Entry 8ZWB (electron microscopy, 1.83 A resolution); this record covers chains A and J of the 7 polymer chains in the assembly.

# Chain A
Molecule: Photosystem I P700 chlorophyll a apoprotein A1
Notes: EC 1.97.1.12
Reference sequence: P29254 (PSAA_SYNY3); residue numbers follow UniProt; this construct covers 1-751
Amino-acid sequence (751 residues; numbered 1 to 751; the number before each row is that of its first residue):
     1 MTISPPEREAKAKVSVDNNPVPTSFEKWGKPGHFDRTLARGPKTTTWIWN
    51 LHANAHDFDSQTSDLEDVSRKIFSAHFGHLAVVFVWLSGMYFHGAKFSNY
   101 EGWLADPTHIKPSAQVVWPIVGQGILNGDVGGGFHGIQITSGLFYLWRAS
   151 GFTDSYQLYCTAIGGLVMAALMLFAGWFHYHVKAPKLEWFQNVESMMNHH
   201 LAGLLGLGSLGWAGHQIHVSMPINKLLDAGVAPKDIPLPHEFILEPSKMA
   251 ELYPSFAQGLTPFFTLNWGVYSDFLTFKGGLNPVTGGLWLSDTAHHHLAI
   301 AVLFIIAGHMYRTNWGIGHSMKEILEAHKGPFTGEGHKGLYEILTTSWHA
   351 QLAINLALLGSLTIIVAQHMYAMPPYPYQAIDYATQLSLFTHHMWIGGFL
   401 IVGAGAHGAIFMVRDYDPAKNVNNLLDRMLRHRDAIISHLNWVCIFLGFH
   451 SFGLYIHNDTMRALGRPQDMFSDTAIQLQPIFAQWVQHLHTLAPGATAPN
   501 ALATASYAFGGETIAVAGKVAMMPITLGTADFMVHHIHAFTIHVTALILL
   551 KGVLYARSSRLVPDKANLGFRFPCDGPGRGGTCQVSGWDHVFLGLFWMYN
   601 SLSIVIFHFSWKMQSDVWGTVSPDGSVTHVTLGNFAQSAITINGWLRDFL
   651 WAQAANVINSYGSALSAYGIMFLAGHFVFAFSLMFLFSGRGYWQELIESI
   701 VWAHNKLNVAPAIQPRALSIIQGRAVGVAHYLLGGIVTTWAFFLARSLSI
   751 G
Unresolved in the structure: 1-12, 560, 577-580
Metal / ion sites: chlorophyll a Mg (34 sites), coordinated by H52, H56, H79, H93, Q115, Q123, H179, H181, H199, H200, H215, H218, H295, H296, H297, H309 and 18 more; 4Fe-4S cluster Fe near C574 (its only coordinating residue here); chlorophyll a isomer Mg near H676 (its only coordinating residue here)
Small-molecule neighbours:
  - beta-carotene (BCR), molecule 1: V82, V85, W86
  - beta-carotene (BCR), molecule 2: V83, W86, L87, G203, L204, L207, G208
  - beta-carotene (BCR), molecule 3: F84, L87, Y91, T161, G164, G165, M168, L207, L210, G211, F264
  - beta-carotene (BCR), molecule 4: L210, L260, F263, F264, L298, V302, I305, I306, H309, I317
  - beta-carotene (BCR), molecule 5: F263, W268, V302, I306
  - beta-carotene (BCR), molecule 6: I343, L344, A350, A353, I354, G408, F411, L426
  - beta-carotene (BCR), molecule 7: A353, A357, S361, I401, A404, G405, A546, L549, L550, V553
  - beta-carotene (BCR), molecule 8: W693, L696, I697, I700
  - chlorophyll a isomer (CL0): F452, Y455, V534, I537, F540, T541, Y599, N600, S603, I604, F607, I642, W645, L646, L650, A654, I658, F672, G675, H676, F679, Y731, G735, T738, T739, F742
  - chlorophyll a (CLA), molecule 1: K13, V14, W189, N192, S195, H199, T313, N314, W315
  - chlorophyll a (CLA), molecule 2: V14, V16, F73, F77, L171, M172, F174, A175, F178, H179, K183, P185, W189
  - chlorophyll a (CLA), molecule 3: V21, P22, T23, S24, F25, K27, W28, H33, K71, S74, A75, G78, V82, V85, L173, G176, W177, Y180, H181
  - chlorophyll a (CLA), molecule 4: W28, P31, W47, I48, W49, L51, H52
  - chlorophyll a (CLA), molecule 5: W28, H33, F34, L51, H52, A55, H56, F58, Q61, A75, G78, H79, V82
  - chlorophyll a (CLA), molecule 6: T45, I48, W49, I697, I700, V701, H704, V709, P711, I713, P715, R716
  - chlorophyll a (CLA), molecule 7: W49, F677, V678, F681, F685, L718, Q722, A725, V726, A729, H730, L733
  - chlorophyll a (CLA), molecule 8: H52, A53, N54, A55, H56, D57, H349, L352, L356, F399, L400, V402, G403, A406, H407, I410, R414, F570, R571, W588, V591, L595, L733
  - chlorophyll a (CLA), molecule 9: H56, F58, I72, A75, H76, H79, L80, V83, F84, L87, W348, H349, Q351, L352, N355, L356, L359
  - chlorophyll a (CLA), molecule 10: H56, H79, V82, V83, W86, L359, I396, F399, L400
  - chlorophyll a (CLA), molecule 11: S69, H76, L187, F190, Q191, V193, M196, M197, H200, L201, L205, M321, L325, Y341, L344, T345, T346, S347, W348, Q351, I354, N355, L358, L359
  - chlorophyll a (CLA), molecule 12: F73, H76, F77, L80, F84, M168, M172, W189, F190, N192, S195, M196, H199, H200, G203, L204
  - chlorophyll a (CLA), molecule 13: V85, W86, S88, G89, M90, F92, H93, F97, Q115, V116, W118, L166
  - chlorophyll a (CLA), molecule 14: W86, M90, A114, Q115, I137, Q138, I139, T140, S141, L143, A667, Y668, W740, L744
  - chlorophyll a (CLA), molecule 15: W86, M90, T140, S141, L143, S388, L389, T391, H392, W395, I396, F399, M671, I736, T739, W740, L744
  - chlorophyll a (CLA), molecule 16: W86, L87, S141, G142, L143, L146, L204, L205, L359, L362, T363, V366, M370, Y376, L389, H392, H393, I396, L400
  - chlorophyll a (CLA), molecule 17: Q115, V116, V117, W118, I120, V121, Q123, L126, I137, A667, I670, M671
  - chlorophyll a (CLA), molecule 18: L146, A149, L204, L205, G208, S209, W212, Q216, L288, L290, T293, H296, H297, I300, F304, L362, I365, V366, H369, M370, P375, Y376
  - chlorophyll a (CLA), molecule 19: S150, G151, F152, Q157, C160, T161, G208, G211, W212, G214, H215, H218, V219, P239, H240, I243
  - chlorophyll a (CLA), molecule 20: Q157, C160, L238, H240, I243, L244
  - chlorophyll a (CLA), molecule 21: M197, L201, L205, L303, F304, A307, M310, Y311, M321, I324, L325, L358, L426, M429, L550, V553, L554
  - chlorophyll a (CLA), molecule 22: N198, H199, A202, G203, L207, I305, H309, M310, Y311, T313, W315, I317
  - chlorophyll a (CLA), molecule 23: L210, G211, A213, G214, I217, H218, F242, I243, P246, M249, F256, G259, L260, F263, Y271, F274, L275, L298
  - chlorophyll a (CLA), molecule 24: F263, W268, G269, Y271, S272, L275, T276, F277, H295, L298, A299, V302, I306, N500
  - chlorophyll a (CLA), molecule 25: F263, F264, T265, L266
  - chlorophyll a (CLA), molecule 26: T276, F277, G279, G280, L288, D292, T293, H295, H296, A299, I300, L303, H369, M370, M373, P375, T504, A505
  - chlorophyll a (CLA), molecule 27: F277, A496, T497, A498, P499, N500, A501
  - chlorophyll a (CLA), molecule 28: L303, L358, S361, L362, I365, Q368, H369, Y371, A372, M373, A505, S506, F509
  - chlorophyll a (CLA), molecule 29: I306, A307, H309, M310, R312, I317, G318, H319
  - chlorophyll a (CLA), molecule 30: M310, H319, E323, I324, A327, H328
  - chlorophyll a (CLA), molecule 31: I324, L325, H328, T333, H337, L340, L344, L425, L426, M429
  - chlorophyll a (CLA), molecule 32: A327, H328, K329, G330, P331, F332
  - chlorophyll a (CLA), molecule 33: F332, T333, L425, R428, M429, R431, H432, A435, I436, H439
  - chlorophyll a (CLA), molecule 34: I364, I365, Q368, M394, I401, I542, T545, A546, M598, S601, L602, V605
  - chlorophyll a (CLA), molecule 35: Q368, Y371, F390, F482, A483, V486, Q487, F509, I525, L527, H535, H538, I542, V605, H608, F609, K612
  - chlorophyll a (CLA), molecule 36: A435, H439, W442
  - chlorophyll a (CLA), molecule 37: I436, L440, W442, V443, A539, I542, H543, L550
  - chlorophyll a (CLA), molecule 38: S438, N441, W442, I445
  - chlorophyll a (CLA), molecule 39: N441, C444, I445, G448, F449, F452, I456, F540, V544, L547, I548, L593, F596, W597
  - chlorophyll a (CLA), molecule 40: W442, I445, F446, F449, H450
  - chlorophyll a (CLA), molecule 41: V443, F446, L447, Q479, P480, I481, F482, A483, L527, F532, H535, H536, A539, H543
  - chlorophyll a (CLA), molecule 42: F449, H450, G453, L454, I456, H457, T460, M461, R466, D469, F471, I476
  - chlorophyll a (CLA), molecule 43: F452, I456, D459, F540, F596, W597, Y599, N600, I642, L646, F679, Y731
  - chlorophyll a (CLA), molecule 44: T460, A463, L464
  - chlorophyll a (CLA), molecule 45: W485, V486, L489, H490, A493, T497, A498, A505, F509
  - chlorophyll a (CLA), molecule 46: L646, L650, W651
  - chlorophyll a (CLA), molecule 47: Y661, I670, L673, A674, H676, F677, F679, A680, L683
  - chlorophyll a (CLA), molecule 48: F677, A680, F681, L683, M684, F687, S688, Y692, W693, L696
  - chlorophyll a (CLA), molecule 49: I700, A703, H704, L707, V709
  - chlorophyll a (CLA), molecule 50: W702, A703, K706, L707
  - beta,beta-caroten-4-one (ECH), molecule 1: W118, P119, I120
  - beta,beta-caroten-4-one (ECH), molecule 2: M671, A674, G675, F677, V678, L733, I736, V737, W740
  - phylloquinone (PQN): W49, M684, F685, S688, G689, R690, W693, I697, R716, A717, L718, S719, G723
  - 4Fe-4S cluster (SF4): P573, C574, C583, I720, R724
UniProt features mapped onto this chain:
  - binding site ([4Fe-4S] cluster): C574, C583
  - binding site (chlorophyll a'): H676
  - binding site (chlorophyll a): M684, Y692
  - binding site (phylloquinone): W693

# Chain J
Molecule: Photosystem I reaction center subunit IX
Reference sequence: Q55329 (PSAJ_SYNY3); numbering as in UniProt (aligned over 1-40)
Amino-acid sequence (40 residues; each row starts with the number of its first residue):
     1 MDGLKSFLSTAPVMIMALLTFTAGILIEFNRFYPDLLFHP
Metal / ion sites: chlorophyll a Mg site 1 near E28 (its only coordinating residue here); chlorophyll a Mg site 2 near H39 (its only coordinating residue here)
Small-molecule neighbours:
  - Zeaxanthin (5X6): Y33, L36, L37, F38, H39, P40
  - beta-carotene (BCR): A23, L26, I27, N30
  - chlorophyll a (CLA), molecule 1: F7, T10, A11, P12, I15, L19
  - chlorophyll a (CLA), molecule 2: A11, M14, I15, A17, L18, F21
  - chlorophyll a (CLA), molecule 3: I15, L18, L19, T22, L26
  - chlorophyll a (CLA), molecule 4: M16, L19, T20, T22, A23, L26
  - chlorophyll a (CLA), molecule 5: F21, G24, I25, E28, R31, F32
  - chlorophyll a (CLA), molecule 6: I25, L26, F29, N30, D35, L36, L37
  - chlorophyll a (CLA), molecule 7: F29, H39, P40
  - beta,beta-caroten-4-one (ECH): F7, P12, V13, M16, T20, A23, G24, I27, E28, R31
  - phylloquinone (PQN): I15, M16, L19

# How chain A and chain J interact
Pairs across the interface (9; chain A residue first):
  F25(A) - G3(J)
  F25(A) - L4(J)
  W28(A) - F7(J)
  G29(A) - G3(J)
  G29(A) - S6(J)
  G29(A) - F7(J)
  I120(A) - I27(J)
  I120(A) - N30(J)
  I120(A) - R31(J)
Interface residues without a listed pair, chain A (6 interface residues in all): E26, V121

# Overview
6 residues of chain A face 7 of chain J across their interface. 3 chlorophyll a molecules, one phylloquinone
molecule and one beta-carotene molecule are bound between chain A and chain J.
Here chain A is Photosystem I P700 chlorophyll a apoprotein A1 and chain J is Photosystem I reaction center
subunit IX. Entry 8ZWB (1.8 A resolution structure of the Photosystem I assembly intermediate lacking stromal
subunits) was determined by electron microscopy.
